PDB entry 1PGN | X-ray diffraction, 2.30 A resolution | chain A

Chain A:
Protein: 6-phosphogluconate dehydrogenase
Organism: Ovis aries
Notes: EC 1.1.1.44
Reference sequence: P00349 (6PGD_SHEEP); residues 1-482 here = UniProt positions 1-482
Sequence (482 residues; each row starts with the number of its first residue):
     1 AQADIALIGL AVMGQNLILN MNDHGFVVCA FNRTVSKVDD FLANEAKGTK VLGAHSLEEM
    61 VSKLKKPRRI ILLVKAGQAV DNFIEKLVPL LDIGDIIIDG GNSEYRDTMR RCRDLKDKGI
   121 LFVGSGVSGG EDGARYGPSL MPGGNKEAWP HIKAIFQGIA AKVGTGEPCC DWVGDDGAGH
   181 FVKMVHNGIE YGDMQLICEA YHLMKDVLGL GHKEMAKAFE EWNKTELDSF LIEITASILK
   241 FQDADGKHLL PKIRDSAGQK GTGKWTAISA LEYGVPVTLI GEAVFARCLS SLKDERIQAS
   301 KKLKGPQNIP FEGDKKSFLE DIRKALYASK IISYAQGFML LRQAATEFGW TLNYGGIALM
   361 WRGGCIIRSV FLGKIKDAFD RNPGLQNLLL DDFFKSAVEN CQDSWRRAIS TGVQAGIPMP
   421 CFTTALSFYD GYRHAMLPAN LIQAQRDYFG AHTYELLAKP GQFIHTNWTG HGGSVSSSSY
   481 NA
Not modelled in the structure: 474-482
Ligand contacts:
  - NBP (nicotinamide 8-bromo-adenine dinucleotide phosphate): Gly9, Leu10, Ala11, Val12, Met13, Asn32, Arg33, Thr34, Leu73, Val74, Lys75, Ala79, Phe83, Gly100, Gly101, Asn102, Gly130, Glu131, Gly450
  - pyrophosphate (POP): Met13, Asn102, Val127, Ser128, Gly129, Gly130, Lys183, Asn187, Ile366

Overview:
Ligands of chain A: compound NBP and pyrophosphate.
Chain A is 6-phosphogluconate dehydrogenase (Ovis aries); the structure, Crystallographic study of coenzyme,
coenzyme analogue and substrate binding in 6-phosphogluconate dehydrogenase: implications for NADP specificity
..., was determined by X-ray diffraction (same publication as 1PGO, 1PGP and 1PGQ).
